PDB entry 6ATI | X-ray diffraction, 1.98 A resolution | chains B and C of the 3 polymer chains in the assembly

# Chain B
Name: MHC class II antigen
Organism: Homo sapiens
Reference sequence: A0A0A1I7H6 (A0A0A1I7H6_HUMAN); residues 1-190 here correspond to UniProt positions 30-219 (UniProt number = residue number + 29)
Sequence (200 residues; numbered -1 to 198; the number before each row is that of its first residue; numbers below 1 keep their minus sign (Gly-1 is residue -1)):
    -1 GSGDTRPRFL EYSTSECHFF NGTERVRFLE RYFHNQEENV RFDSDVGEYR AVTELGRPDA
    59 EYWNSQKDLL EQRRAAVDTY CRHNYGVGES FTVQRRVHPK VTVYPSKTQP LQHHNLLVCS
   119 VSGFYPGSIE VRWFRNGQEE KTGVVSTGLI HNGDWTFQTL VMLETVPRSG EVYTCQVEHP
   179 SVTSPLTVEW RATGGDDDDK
Disordered / not traced: -1 to 1, 192-198
Sequence notes: expression tag (-1 to 0, 191-198)
Disulfide bonds: Cys15-Cys79, Cys117-Cys173

# Chain C
Name: Vimentin-64Cit59-71
Sequence (13 residues; numbered 1 to 13; the number before each row is that of its first residue):
     1 GVYATRSSAV RLR
Modified positions: Arg6 (citrulline; CIR)

# Interface between chain B and chain C
Contacting residue pairs (33):
  Glu9(B) - Arg11(C)  salt bridge
  Ser13(B) - Arg6(C)
  Phe26(B) - Arg6(C)
  Glu28(B) - Ser7(C)
  Tyr30(B) - Ser8(C)
  Tyr30(B) - Ala9(C)  hydrogen bond (side chain-backbone)
  Tyr30(B) - Arg11(C)
  Asn37(B) - Arg11(C)  hydrogen bond
  Val38(B) - Arg11(C)
  Asp57(B) - Arg11(C)  salt bridge
  Asp57(B) - Leu12(C)  hydrogen bond (side chain-backbone)
  Tyr60(B) - Val10(C)
  Tyr60(B) - Leu12(C)  hydrophobic
  Trp61(B) - Ala9(C)
  Trp61(B) - Val10(C)  hydrogen bond (side chain-backbone)
  Trp61(B) - Arg11(C)
  Leu67(B) - Ala9(C)  hydrophobic
  Gln70(B) - Arg6(C)
  Arg71(B) - Arg6(C)
  Arg71(B) - Ser7(C)  hydrogen bond (side chain-backbone)
  Arg71(B) - Ala9(C)
  Ala74(B) - Arg6(C)
  Tyr78(B) - Ala4(C)
  Tyr78(B) - Thr5(C)
  Tyr78(B) - Arg6(C)
  His81(B) - Val2(C)  hydrogen bond (side chain-backbone)
  Asn82(B) - Tyr3(C)
  Asn82(B) - Ala4(C)  hydrogen bond (side chain-backbone)
  Val85(B) - Gly1(C)
  Val85(B) - Val2(C)
  Val85(B) - Tyr3(C)  hydrophobic
  Gly86(B) - Tyr3(C)
  Phe89(B) - Tyr3(C)
Also at the interface, not in a pair above, chain B (24 interface residues in all): Ser11, Phe31, Pro56, Thr77
The authors on this interface:
  - interface residues, chain B: Gln70(B), Arg71(B)

# In short
Chain B and chain C form an interface of 24 and 12 residues respectively, with 7 hydrogen bonds and 2 salt
bridges. Polar pairs include Glu9(B)-Arg11(C), Asp57(B)-Arg11(C) and Tyr30(B)-Ala9(C). From the paper:
interface residues Gln70(B) and Arg71(B).
Here chain B is MHC class II antigen (Homo sapiens) and chain C is Vimentin-64Cit59-71. Entry 6ATI
(HLA-DRB1*1402 in complex with Vimentin-64Cit59-71) was determined by X-ray diffraction together with 6ATZ and
6ATF from the same study.
